Entry 6U8Y (electron microscopy, 4.00 A resolution); this record covers chains d and g of the 26 polymer chains in the assembly.

Chain d:
Protein: DUF4040 domain-containing protein
Source organism: Pyrococcus furiosus COM1
UniProtKB: I6V2A4 (I6V2A4_9EURY); numbering as in UniProt (aligned over 1-94)
Amino-acid sequence (94 residues; each row starts with the number of its first residue):
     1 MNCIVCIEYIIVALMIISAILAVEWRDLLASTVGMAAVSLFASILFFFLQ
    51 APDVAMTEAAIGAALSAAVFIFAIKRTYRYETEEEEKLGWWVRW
Unresolved in the structure: 1-2, 85-87

Chain g:
Protein: Monovalent cation/H+ antiporter subunit C
Source organism: Pyrococcus furiosus COM1
UniProtKB: I6UQN0 (I6UQN0_9EURY); residues 1-114 here = UniProt positions 1-114
Amino-acid sequence (114 residues; numbered 1 to 114; the number before each row is that of its first residue):
     1 MISSYYFGAISLILIGLYAVLVKKNLLKILIGLSIMETGVNLLLISIGYV
    51 SGKSAPILSEGVTASNAVDPIPQALVLTAIVIGVATTAMALSVAILLYEK
   101 YGTLNIEEIRRLRG
Unresolved in the structure: 1, 112-114

Chain d / chain g interface:
Pairs across the interface - 69 pairs, chain d then chain g:
  Glu8(d) - Ser4(g)  hydrogen bond
  Glu8(d) - Tyr5(g)  hydrogen bond
  Tyr9(d) - Ser4(g)
  Val12(d) - Ser4(g)
  Val12(d) - Gly8(g)
  Met15(d) - Gly8(g)
  Met15(d) - Leu12(g)  hydrophobic
  Met15(d) - Leu42(g)  hydrophobic
  Ile16(d) - Ser11(g)
  Ala19(d) - Leu12(g)  hydrophobic
  Ala19(d) - Ile15(g)
  Ile20(d) - Ile15(g)  hydrophobic
  Ala22(d) - Lys28(g)  hydrogen bond (backbone-side chain)
  Ala22(d) - Ile35(g)  hydrophobic
  Val23(d) - Tyr18(g)  hydrophobic
  Val23(d) - Ala19(g)  hydrophobic
  Val23(d) - Lys23(g)
  Val23(d) - Lys28(g)
  Trp25(d) - Lys28(g)  hydrogen bond (backbone-side chain)
  Arg26(d) - Lys23(g)
  Leu28(d) - Asn25(g)
  Leu28(d) - Leu27(g)  hydrophobic
  Ser31(d) - Lys28(g)  hydrogen bond
  Met35(d) - Ser34(g)
  Met35(d) - Ile35(g)  hydrophobic
  Met35(d) - Thr38(g)
  Ala42(d) - Thr38(g)
  Leu45(d) - Tyr5(g)  hydrophobic
  Leu45(d) - Leu42(g)  hydrophobic
  Phe46(d) - Asn41(g)
  Phe46(d) - Leu42(g)  hydrophobic
  Phe46(d) - Ile45(g)  hydrophobic
  Phe48(d) - Tyr5(g)
  Leu49(d) - Tyr5(g)
  Leu49(d) - Ile45(g)  hydrophobic
  Leu49(d) - Ser46(g)
  Leu49(d) - Tyr49(g)  hydrophobic
  Gln50(d) - Tyr49(g)  hydrogen bond
  Gln50(d) - Ser54(g)  hydrogen bond
  Gln50(d) - Pro56(g)
  Asp53(d) - Gln73(g)
  Val54(d) - Ile45(g)  hydrophobic
  Val54(d) - Val76(g)  hydrophobic
  Val54(d) - Ile80(g)  hydrophobic
  Thr57(d) - Leu77(g)
  Glu58(d) - Ile80(g)
  Ile61(d) - Ile80(g)  hydrophobic
  Ile61(d) - Val81(g)  hydrophobic
  Ile61(d) - Val84(g)  hydrophobic
  Leu65(d) - Val84(g)
  Ser66(d) - Ser34(g)  hydrogen bond
  Val69(d) - Leu91(g)
  Phe70(d) - Leu27(g)
  Phe70(d) - Leu30(g)  hydrophobic
  Phe70(d) - Ile31(g)  hydrophobic
  Phe70(d) - Leu91(g)  hydrophobic
  Ala73(d) - Leu91(g)  hydrophobic
  Ala73(d) - Ile95(g)
  Ile74(d) - Leu27(g)  hydrophobic
  Arg76(d) - Ile95(g)
  Arg76(d) - Tyr98(g)
  Thr77(d) - Tyr98(g)
  Thr77(d) - Leu104(g)
  Tyr78(d) - Tyr98(g)
  Tyr78(d) - Gly102(g)
  Tyr78(d) - Thr103(g)  hydrogen bond
  Tyr78(d) - Leu104(g)
  Tyr80(d) - Asn25(g)
  Glu81(d) - Asn25(g)
Interface residues without a listed pair, chain d (39 interface residues in all): Val38, Ala51, Pro52
Interface residues without a listed pair, chain g (41 interface residues in all): Ile2, Ser3, Ile57, Ala94, Asn105

Overview:
39 residues of chain d face 41 of chain g across their interface; the contacts include 9 hydrogen bonds. Polar
pairs include Glu8(d)-Ser4(g), Glu8(d)-Tyr5(g) and Ala22(d)-Lys28(g).
Here chain d is DUF4040 domain-containing protein and chain g is Monovalent cation/H+ antiporter subunit C,
both from Pyrococcus furiosus COM1. Entry 6U8Y (Structure of the membrane-bound sulfane sulfur reductase
(MBS), an archaeal respiratory membrane complex) was determined by electron microscopy.
